7ML0 - chains B and C of the 28 polymer chains in the assembly; structure by electron microscopy, 3.00 A resolution.

== Chain B ==
Name: DNA-directed RNA polymerase subunit beta
From: Saccharomyces cerevisiae
Notes: EC 2.7.7.6
Reference sequence: A0A6A5Q4H2 (A0A6A5Q4H2_YEASX); residues 1-1224 here = UniProt positions 1-1224
Chain sequence (1224 residues; numbered 1 to 1224; the number before each row is that of its first residue):
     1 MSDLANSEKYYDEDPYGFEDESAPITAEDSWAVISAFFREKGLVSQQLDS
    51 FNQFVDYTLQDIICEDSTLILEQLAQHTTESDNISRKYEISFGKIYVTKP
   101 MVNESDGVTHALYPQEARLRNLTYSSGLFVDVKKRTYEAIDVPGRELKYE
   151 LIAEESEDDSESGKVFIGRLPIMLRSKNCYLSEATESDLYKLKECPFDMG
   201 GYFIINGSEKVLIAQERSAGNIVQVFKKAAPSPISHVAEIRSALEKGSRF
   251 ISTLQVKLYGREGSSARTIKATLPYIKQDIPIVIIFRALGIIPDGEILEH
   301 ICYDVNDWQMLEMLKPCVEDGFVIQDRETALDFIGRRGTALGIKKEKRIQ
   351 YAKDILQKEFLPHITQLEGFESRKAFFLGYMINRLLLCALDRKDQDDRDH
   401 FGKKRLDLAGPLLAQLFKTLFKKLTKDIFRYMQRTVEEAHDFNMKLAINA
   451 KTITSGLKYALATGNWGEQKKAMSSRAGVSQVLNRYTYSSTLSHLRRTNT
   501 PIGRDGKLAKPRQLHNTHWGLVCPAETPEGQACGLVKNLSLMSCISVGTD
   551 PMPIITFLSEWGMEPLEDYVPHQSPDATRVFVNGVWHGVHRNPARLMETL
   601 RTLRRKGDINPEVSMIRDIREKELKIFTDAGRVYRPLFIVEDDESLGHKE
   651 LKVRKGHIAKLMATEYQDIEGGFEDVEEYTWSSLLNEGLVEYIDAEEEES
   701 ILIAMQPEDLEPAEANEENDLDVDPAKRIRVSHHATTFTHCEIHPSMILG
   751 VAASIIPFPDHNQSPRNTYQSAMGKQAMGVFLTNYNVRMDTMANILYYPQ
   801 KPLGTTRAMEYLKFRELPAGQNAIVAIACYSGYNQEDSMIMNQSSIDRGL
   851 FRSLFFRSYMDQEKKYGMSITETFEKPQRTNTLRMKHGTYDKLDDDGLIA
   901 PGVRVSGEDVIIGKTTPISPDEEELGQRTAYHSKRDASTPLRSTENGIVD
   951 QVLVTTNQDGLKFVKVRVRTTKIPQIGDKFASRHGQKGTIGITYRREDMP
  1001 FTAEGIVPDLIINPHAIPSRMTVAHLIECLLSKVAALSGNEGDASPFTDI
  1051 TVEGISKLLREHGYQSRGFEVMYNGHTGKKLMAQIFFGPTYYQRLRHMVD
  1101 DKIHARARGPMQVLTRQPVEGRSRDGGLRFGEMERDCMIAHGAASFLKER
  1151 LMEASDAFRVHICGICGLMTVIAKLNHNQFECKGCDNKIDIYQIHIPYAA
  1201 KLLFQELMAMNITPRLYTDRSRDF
Disordered / not traced: 1-19, 77-83, 139-162, 468-473, 503-508, 669-674, 715-722, 1224
Bound ions: Zn2+: Cys1163, Cys1166, Cys1182, Cys1185

== Chain C ==
Name: DNA-directed RNA polymerase II subunit RPB3
From: Saccharomyces cerevisiae
Reference sequence: A0A6A5Q0Z3 (A0A6A5Q0Z3_YEASX); residue numbers follow UniProt; this construct covers 1-318
Chain sequence (318 residues; each row starts with the number of its first residue):
     1 MSEEGPQVKIREASKDNVDFILSNVDLAMANSLRRVMIAEIPTLAIDSVE
    51 VETNTTVLADEFIAHRLGLIPLQSMDIEQLEYSRDCFCEDHCDKCSVVLT
   101 LQAFGESESTTNVYSKDLVIVSNLMGRNIGHPIIQDKEGNGVLICKLRKG
   151 QELKLTCVAKKGIAKEHAKWGPAAAIEFEYDPWNKLKHTDYWYEQDSAKE
   201 WPQSKNCEYEDPPNEGDPFDYKAQADTFYMNVESVGSIPVDQVVVRGIDT
   251 LQKKVASILLALTQMDQDKVNFASGDNNTASNMLGSNEDVMMTGAEQDPY
   301 SNASQMGNTGSGGYDNAW
Disordered / not traced: 1-3, 266-318
Bound ions: Zn2+: Cys86, Cys88, Cys92, Cys95

== Interface between chain B and chain C ==
Contacting residue pairs - 70 pairs, chain B then chain C:
  Tyr797(B) - Glu61(C)
  Tyr797(B) - Phe62(C)  hydrophobic
  Tyr798(B) - Phe62(C)  hydrophobic
  Tyr798(B) - Arg66(C)  hydrogen bond
  Ser844(B) - Ala168(C)
  Asp847(B) - His65(C)  hydrogen bond (backbone-side chain)
  Asp847(B) - His167(C)
  Asp847(B) - Ala168(C)  hydrogen bond (side chain-backbone)
  Arg848(B) - His65(C)
  Gly849(B) - His65(C)
  Arg852(B) - His65(C)
  Arg969(B) - Ala59(C)
  Arg969(B) - Asp60(C)  salt bridge
  Arg969(B) - Glu61(C)  salt bridge
  Thr971(B) - Glu61(C)  hydrogen bond
  Arg995(B) - Lys165(C)
  Arg996(B) - Ala173(C)
  Arg996(B) - Ala174(C)  hydrogen bond (side chain-backbone)
  Arg996(B) - Ala175(C)
  Glu997(B) - Arg34(C)
  Glu997(B) - Arg35(C)  hydrogen bond (backbone-side chain)
  Glu997(B) - Ile38(C)
  Glu997(B) - Ala39(C)
  Asp998(B) - Arg35(C)  salt bridge
  Phe1001(B) - Arg34(C)
  Phe1001(B) - Phe178(C)  hydrophobic
  Ala1003(B) - Glu177(C)
  Ala1003(B) - Phe178(C)  hydrogen bond (backbone-backbone)
  Glu1004(B) - Glu177(C)
  Gly1005(B) - Ala175(C)
  Gly1005(B) - Ile176(C)
  Arg1060(B) - Lys199(C)
  Arg1060(B) - Pro202(C)
  Gly1063(B) - Pro202(C)
  Gln1065(B) - Trp192(C)
  Gln1065(B) - Glu200(C)
  Gln1065(B) - Trp201(C)
  Arg1067(B) - Glu194(C)  salt bridge
  Phe1069(B) - Trp192(C)  hydrophobic
  Phe1069(B) - Trp201(C)  hydrophobic
  Val1071(B) - Tyr191(C)  hydrophobic
  Tyr1073(B) - Phe178(C)
  Tyr1073(B) - Glu179(C)
  Tyr1073(B) - Tyr180(C)  hydrophobic
  Gly1075(B) - Asn31(C)
  Gly1075(B) - Arg34(C)  hydrogen bond (backbone-side chain)
  Gly1075(B) - Arg35(C)  hydrogen bond (backbone-side chain)
  His1076(B) - Asn31(C)  hydrogen bond (backbone-side chain)
  His1076(B) - Arg35(C)
  Thr1077(B) - Leu27(C)
  Thr1077(B) - Asn31(C)  hydrogen bond (backbone-side chain)
  Gly1078(B) - Leu27(C)
  Gly1078(B) - Asn31(C)
  Gly1078(B) - Phe178(C)
  Gly1078(B) - Tyr180(C)
  Lys1079(B) - Tyr180(C)
  Lys1079(B) - His188(C)
  Lys1080(B) - Tyr180(C)  hydrogen bond (side chain-backbone)
  Lys1080(B) - Asp181(C)  hydrogen bond (side chain-backbone)
  Lys1080(B) - His188(C)
  Leu1081(B) - His188(C)
  Leu1081(B) - Thr189(C)  hydrogen bond (backbone-side chain)
  Met1082(B) - His188(C)
  Met1082(B) - Thr189(C)  hydrogen bond (backbone-side chain)
  Met1082(B) - Asp190(C)  hydrogen bond (backbone-backbone)
  Gln1084(B) - Thr189(C)  hydrogen bond
  Gln1084(B) - Asp190(C)  hydrogen bond (side chain-backbone)
  Gln1084(B) - Tyr191(C)
  Gln1084(B) - Trp192(C)  hydrogen bond (side chain-backbone)
  Gln1084(B) - Trp201(C)
Other interface residues (no listed pair), chain B (40 interface residues in all): Leu854, Thr970, Thr1002, Tyr1064, Ser1066, Glu1070, Ala1083
Other interface residues (no listed pair), chain C (37 interface residues in all): Leu69, Asn184, Lys187

== Summary ==
The interface between chain B and chain C involves 40 residues on one side and 37 on the other, with 19
hydrogen bonds and 4 salt bridges. Among the polar pairs are Arg969(B)-Asp60(C), Arg969(B)-Glu61(C) and
Asp998(B)-Arg35(C). Cys1163(B), Cys1166(B), Cys1182(B) and Cys1185(B) coordinate Zn2+.
Chain B is DNA-directed RNA polymerase subunit beta and chain C is DNA-directed RNA polymerase II subunit
RPB3, both from Saccharomyces cerevisiae; the structure, RNA polymerase II pre-initiation complex (PIC1), was
determined by electron microscopy together with 7MEI, 7MK9, 7MKA, 7ML1, 7ML2, 7ML3 and 7ML4 from the same
study.
